9CQL - chains E and F of the 8 polymer chains in the assembly; structure by electron microscopy, 3.46 A resolution.

Chain E:
Protein: 9C2 TCR delta chain
Source organism: Homo sapiens
Sequence (280 residues; each row starts with the number of its first residue):
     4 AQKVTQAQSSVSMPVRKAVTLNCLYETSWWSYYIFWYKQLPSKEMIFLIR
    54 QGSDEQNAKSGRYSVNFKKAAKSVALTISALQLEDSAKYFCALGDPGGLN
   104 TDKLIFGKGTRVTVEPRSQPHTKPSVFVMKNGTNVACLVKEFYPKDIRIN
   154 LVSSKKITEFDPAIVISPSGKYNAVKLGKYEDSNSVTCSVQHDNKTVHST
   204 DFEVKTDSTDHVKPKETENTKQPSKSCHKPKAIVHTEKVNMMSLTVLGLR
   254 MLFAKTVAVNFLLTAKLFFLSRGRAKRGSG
Disordered / not traced: 4, 207-283
Disulfide bonds: Cys26-Cys94, Cys140-Cys191
Glycans and other covalent adducts: N-acetylglucosamine (NAG) linked to Asn134, Asn197

Chain F:
Protein: 9C2 TCR gamma chain
Source organism: Homo sapiens
Sequence (294 residues; row label = number of the first residue in the row):
     4 SSNLEGGTKSVTRPTRSSAEITCDLTVINAFYIHWYLHQEGKAPQRLLYY
    54 DVSNSKDVLESGLSPGKYYTHTPRRWSWILILRNLIENDSGVYYCATWDR
   104 GNPKTHYYKKLFGSGTTLVVTDKQLDADVSPKPTIFLPSIAETKLQKAGT
   154 YLCLLEKFFPDVIKIHWQEKKSNTILGSQEGNTMKTNDTYMKFSWLTVPE
   204 KSLDKEHRCIVRHENNKNGVDQEIIFPPIKTDVITMDPKDNCSKDANDTL
   254 LLQLTNTSAYYMYLLLLLKSVVYFAIITCCLLRRTAFCCNGEKS
Disordered / not traced: 4-9, 232-297
Disulfide bonds: Cys26-Cys98, Cys156-Cys212
Glycans and other covalent adducts: N-acetylglucosamine (NAG) linked to Asn190

Interface between chain E and chain F:
Residue-residue contacts (72; chain E residue first):
  Phe38(E) with Trp101(F), hydrophobic; Tyr111(F)
  Tyr40(E) with Lys113(F), hydrogen bond (side chain-backbone); Phe115(F), hydrophobic
  Gln42(E) with His41(F), hydrogen bond; Tyr97(F), hydrogen bond
  Ser45(E) with Thr11(F)
  Lys46(E) with Tyr97(F); Ser117(F)
  Glu47(E) with Ser117(F)
  Met48(E) with Phe115(F)
  Phe50(E) with Tyr111(F); Lys112(F)
  Arg53(E) with His109(F), hydrogen bond (side chain-backbone); Tyr111(F)
  Phe93(E) with His41(F); Pro47(F)
  Gly100(E) with Arg103(F), hydrogen bond (backbone-side chain); Tyr110(F)
  Gly101(E) with Arg103(F), hydrogen bond (backbone-side chain)
  Leu102(E) with Arg103(F), hydrogen bond (backbone-side chain)
  Asn103(E) with Tyr35(F); His37(F), hydrogen bond (backbone-side chain); Trp101(F); Arg103(F)
  Thr104(E) with His37(F); Arg49(F), hydrogen bond (backbone-side chain); Tyr52(F), hydrogen bond
  Asp105(E) with Trp101(F), hydrogen bond (backbone-side chain)
  Lys106(E) with Tyr39(F); Arg49(F); Glu63(F), salt bridge
  Leu107(E) with Tyr39(F), hydrogen bond (backbone-side chain); Trp101(F), hydrophobic
  Phe109(E) with Ala46(F); Pro47(F)
  Gly110(E) with Ala46(F); Pro47(F)
  Lys111(E) with Gly44(F); Ala46(F)
  Ser128(E) with Gln149(F)
  Phe130(E) with Glu145(F); Gln149(F)
  Val131(E) with Ser142(F)
  Met132(E) with Phe139(F); Leu140(F); Thr153(F)
  Lys133(E) with Phe139(F); Leu140(F)
  Asn134(E) with Ile138(F), hydrogen bond (side chain-backbone); Phe139(F)
  Asn137(E) with Thr137(F); Phe139(F)
  Ala139(E) with Phe139(F), hydrophobic
  Leu141(E) with Thr153(F)
  Phe163(E) with Met187(F), hydrophobic; Met194(F), hydrophobic
  Asp164(E) with Met187(F)
  Ala166(E) with Phe196(F), hydrophobic
  Val168(E) with Gln182(F); Glu183(F); Trp198(F), hydrophobic
  Ile169(E) with Gln182(F)
  Pro171(E) with Gln182(F)
  Asn176(E) with Gln182(F), hydrogen bond
  Val178(E) with Trp198(F), hydrophobic
  Leu180(E) with Leu157(F), hydrophobic; Phe196(F), hydrophobic
  Phe205(E) with Lys147(F); Leu148(F)
  Glu206(E) with Ala144(F); Lys147(F)
Interface residues without a listed pair, chain E (44 interface residues in all): Ile52, Ser63, Val138
Interface residues without a listed pair, chain F (45 interface residues in all): Phe34, Lys45, Gly118, Pro141, Leu155, Gly184

Overview:
44 residues of chain E face 45 of chain F across their interface, with 14 hydrogen bonds and 1 salt bridge.
Among the polar pairs are Lys106(E)-Glu63(F), Tyr40(E)-Lys113(F) and Gln42(E)-His41(F). Covalently linked
N-acetylglucosamine: at Asn134(E) and Asn197(E). N-acetylglucosamine is covalently linked to Asn190(F).
Here chain E is 9C2 TCR delta chain and chain F is 9C2 TCR gamma chain, both from Homo sapiens. Entry 9CQL
(Dimeric 9C2 gamma delta TCR bound by Fab 3) was determined by electron microscopy together with 9CQ4, 9CQ7
and 9CQ8 from the same study.
